5UX0 - chains A and B of the 3 polymer chains in the assembly; structure by X-ray diffraction, 3.20 A resolution.

== Chain A ==
Molecule: Argonaute protein
Source organism: Marinitoga piezophila
UniProt: H2J4R4 (H2J4R4_MARPK); residues 2-639 here = UniProt positions 2-639
Amino-acid sequence (642 residues; each row starts with the number of its first residue; numbers below 1 keep their minus sign (Gly-2 is residue -2)):
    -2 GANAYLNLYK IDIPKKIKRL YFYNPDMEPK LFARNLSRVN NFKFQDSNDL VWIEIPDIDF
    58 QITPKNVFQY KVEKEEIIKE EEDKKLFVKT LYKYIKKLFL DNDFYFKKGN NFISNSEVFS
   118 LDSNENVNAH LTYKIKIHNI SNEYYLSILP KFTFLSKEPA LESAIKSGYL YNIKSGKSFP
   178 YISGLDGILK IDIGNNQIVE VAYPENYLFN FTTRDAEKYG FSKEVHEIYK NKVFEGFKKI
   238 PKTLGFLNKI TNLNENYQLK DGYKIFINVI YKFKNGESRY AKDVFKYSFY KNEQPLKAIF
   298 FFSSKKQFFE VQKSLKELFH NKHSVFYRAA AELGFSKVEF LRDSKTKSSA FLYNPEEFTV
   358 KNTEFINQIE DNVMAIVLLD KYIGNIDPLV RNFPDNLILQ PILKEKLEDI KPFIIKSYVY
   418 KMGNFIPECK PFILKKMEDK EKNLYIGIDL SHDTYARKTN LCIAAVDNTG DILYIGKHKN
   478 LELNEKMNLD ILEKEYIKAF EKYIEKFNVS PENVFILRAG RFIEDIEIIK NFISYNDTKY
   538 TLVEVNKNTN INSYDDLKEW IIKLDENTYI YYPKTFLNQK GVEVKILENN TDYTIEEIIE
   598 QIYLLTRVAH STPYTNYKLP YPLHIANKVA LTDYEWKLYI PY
Unresolved in the structure: -2 to -1, 191, 405-406, 451-453, 480-481
Construct notes: expression tag (-2 to 1); engineered mutation Ala516 (Asp in H2J4R4)
UniProt features mapped onto this chain:
  - active site: Asp446, Glu482, Asn624
  - binding site (Mn(2+)): Asp446, Asn624
From the paper describing this entry:
  - binding site for the 21-nt DNA strand: Lys93, Lys174, Lys279, Phe410
  - catalytic residues: Glu482
  - conformationally variable residues (domain motion): Glu482
  - contacts within the chain: Asn38-Asp98 (hydrogen bond), Phe96-Phe109 (pi stacking)

== Chain B ==
Molecule: 21-nt RNA strand
Sequence (21 nucleotides; each row starts with the number of its first residue):
     1 GGUACAACCU ACUACCUCAU U
Unresolved in the structure: 21

== How chain A and chain B interact ==
Pairs across the interface (53):
  Gln42(A) - U17(B)  hydrogen bond to the sugar
  Gln42(A) - C18(B)  phosphate contact
  Lys104(A) - C9(B)  salt bridge to the phosphate
  Lys105(A) - A11(B)  base contact
  Phe149(A) - C8(B)  phosphate contact
  Tyr166(A) - U10(B)  hydrogen bond to the phosphate
  Tyr166(A) - A11(B)  phosphate contact
  Ser175(A) - U10(B)  hydrogen bond to the phosphate
  Asn207(A) - C9(B)  hydrogen bond to the phosphate
  Asn207(A) - U10(B)  hydrogen bond to the phosphate
  Phe208(A) - C8(B)  hydrogen bond to the sugar
  Phe208(A) - C9(B)  sugar contact
  Thr209(A) - C8(B)  sugar contact
  Thr209(A) - C9(B)  hydrogen bond to the sugar
  Thr210(A) - C8(B)  base contact
  Tyr226(A) - A7(B)  hydrogen bond to the phosphate
  Tyr226(A) - C8(B)  hydrogen bond to the phosphate
  Leu376(A) - G1(B)  sugar contact
  Lys378(A) - G1(B)  hydrogen bond to the base
  Tyr379(A) - G1(B)  stacking on the base
  Ile380(A) - G1(B)  hydrogen bond to the base
  Gly381(A) - G1(B)  base contact
  Ile383(A) - G1(B)  base contact
  Pro398(A) - G1(B)  sugar contact
  Pro398(A) - G2(B)  sugar contact
  Ile399(A) - G2(B)  phosphate contact
  Leu400(A) - G1(B)  phosphate contact
  Leu400(A) - G2(B)  hydrogen bond to the phosphate
  Lys403(A) - G2(B)  salt bridge to the phosphate
  Phe410(A) - G2(B)  base contact
  Ile411(A) - G2(B)  base contact
  Ser414(A) - G2(B)  hydrogen bond to the base
  Tyr415(A) - G2(B)  sugar contact
  Lys418(A) - G1(B)  hydrogen bond to the phosphate
  Lys418(A) - G2(B)  phosphate contact
  Lys418(A) - U3(B)  salt bridge to the phosphate
  Thr572(A) - C5(B)  sugar contact
  Leu574(A) - C5(B)  base contact
  Leu574(A) - A6(B)  sugar contact
  Asn575(A) - A6(B)  sugar contact
  Lys577(A) - A6(B)  phosphate contact
  Ser608(A) - U3(B)  hydrogen bond to the sugar
  Ser608(A) - A4(B)  sugar contact
  Thr609(A) - U3(B)  sugar contact
  Thr612(A) - U3(B)  hydrogen bond to the sugar
  Thr612(A) - A4(B)  hydrogen bond to the sugar
  Asn613(A) - A4(B)  hydrogen bond to the sugar
  Tyr614(A) - A4(B)  sugar contact
  Tyr614(A) - C5(B)  phosphate contact
  Lys615(A) - C5(B)  hydrogen bond to the phosphate
  Lys615(A) - A6(B)  salt bridge to the phosphate
  Tyr636(A) - G1(B)  base contact
  Tyr636(A) - U3(B)  phosphate contact
Other interface residues (no listed pair), chain A (49 interface residues in all): Lys40, Lys148, Thr150, Val222, Asn382, Asp450, Tyr611, Leu616, His621, Lys625, Glu632, Leu635
Other interface residues (no listed pair), chain B (15 interface residues in all): C12, U13

== In short ==
49 residues of chain A face 15 of chain B across their interface, with 19 hydrogen bonds, 4 salt bridges and 1
aromatic stacking contact. Polar pairs include Lys378(A)-G1(B), Ile380(A)-G1(B) and Ser414(A)-G2(B). The paper
reports the catalytic residue Glu482(A); a binding site for the 21-nt DNA strand at Lys93(A), Lys174(A) and
Lys279(A) among others.
Chain A is Argonaute protein (Marinitoga piezophila) and chain B is a 21-nt RNA strand; the structure, X-ray
crystal structure of Marinitoga piezophila Argonaute in complex with 5' OH guide RNA and target ..., was
determined by X-ray diffraction.
